7AF8 - chains 1 and C of the 9 polymer chains in the assembly; structure by electron microscopy, 2.75 A resolution.

# Chain 1
Molecule: 16SrRNA (head domain of the 30S ribosome
Organism: Escherichia coli
Sequence (1541 nucleotides; row label = number of the first residue in the row):
     1 AAAUUGAAGA GUUUGAUCAU GGCUCAGAUU GAACGCUGGC GGCAGGCCUA ACACAUGCAA
    61 GUCGAACGGU AACAGGAAGA AGCUUGCUUC UUUGCUGACG AGUGGCGGAC GGGUGAGUAA
   121 UGUCUGGGAA ACUGCCUGAU GGAGGGGGAU AACUACUGGA AACGGUAGCU AAUACCGCAU
   181 AACGUCGCAA GACCAAAGAG GGGGACCUUC GGGCCUCUUG CCAUCGGAUG UGCCCAGAUG
   241 GGAUUAGCUA GUAGGUGGGG UAACGGCUCA CCUAGGCGAC GAUCCCUAGC UGGUCUGAGA
   301 GGAUGACCAG CCACACUGGA ACUGAGACAC GGUCCAGACU CCUACGGGAG GCAGCAGUGG
   361 GGAAUAUUGC ACAAUGGGCG CAAGCCUGAU GCAGCCAUGC CGCGUGUAUG AAGAAGGCCU
   421 UCGGGUUGUA AAGUACUUUC AGCGGGGAGG AAGGGAGUAA AGUUAAUACC UUUGCUCAUU
   481 GACGUUACCC GCAGAAGAAG CACCGGCUAA CUCCGUGCCA GCAGCCXCGG UAAUACGGAG
   541 GGUGCAAGCG UUAAUCGGAA UUACUGGGCG UAAAGCGCAC GCAGGCGGUU UGUUAAGUCA
   601 GAUGUGAAAU CCCCGGGCUC AACCUGGGAA CUGCAUCUGA UACUGGCAAG CUUGAGUCUC
   661 GUAGAGGGGG GUAGAAUUCC AGGUGUAGCG GUGAAAUGCG UAGAGAUCUG GAGGAAUACC
   721 GGUGGCGAAG GCGGCCCCCU GGACGAAGAC UGACGCUCAG GUGCGAAAGC GUGGGGAGCA
   781 AACAGGAUUA GAUACCCUGG UAGUCCACGC CGUAAACGAU GUCGACUUGG AGGUUGUGCC
   841 CUUGAGGCGU GGCUUCCGGA GCUAACGCGU UAAGUCGACC GCCUGGGGAG UACGGCCGCA
   901 AGGUUAAAAC UCAAAUGAAU UGACGGGGGC CCGCACAAGC GGUGGAGCAU GUGGUUUAAU
   961 UCGAUGXAAC GCGAAGAACC UUACCUGGUC UUGACAUCCA CGGAAGUUUU CAGAGAUGAG
  1021 AAUGUGCCUU CGGGAACCGU GAGACAGGUG CUGCAUGGCU GUCGUCAGCU CGUGUUGUGA
  1081 AAUGUUGGGU UAAGUCCCGC AACGAGCGCA ACCCUUAUCC UUUGUUGCCA GCGGUCCGGC
  1141 CGGGAACUCA AAGGAGACUG CCAGUGAUAA ACUGGAGGAA GGUGGGGAUG ACGUCAAGUC
  1201 AUCAUGGCCC UUACGACCAG GGCUACACAC GUGCUACAAU GGCGCAUACA AAGAGAAGCG
  1261 ACCUCGCGAG AGCAAGCGGA CCUCAUAAAG UGCGUCGUAG UCCGGAUUGG AGUCUGCAAC
  1321 UCGACUCCAU GAAGUCGGAA UCGCUAGUAA UCGUGGAUCA GAAUGCCACG GUGAAUACGU
  1381 UCCCGGCCUU GUACACACCG CCCGUXACAC CAUGGGAGUG GGUUGCAAAA GAAGUAGGUA
  1441 GCUUAACCUU CGGGAGGGCG CUUACCACUU UGUGAUUCAU GACUGGGGUG AAGUCGUAAC
  1501 AAGGUAACCG UAGGGGAACC UGCGGUUGGA UCACCUCCUU A
Unresolved in the structure: 1-930, 1387-1541
Modified / non-standard residues: PSU (pseudouridine-5'-monophosphate) at position 516, G7M (N7-methyl-guanosine-5'-monophosphate) at position 527, 2MG (2N-methylguanosine-5'-monophosphate) at position 966, 5MC (5-methylcytidine-5'-monophosphate) at position 967, 2MG (2N-methylguanosine-5'-monophosphate) at position 1207, 4OC (4n,o2'-methylcytidine-5'-monophosphate) at position 1401, 5MC (5-methylcytidine-5'-monophosphate) at position 1406, UR3 (3-methyluridine-5'-monophoshate) at position 1497, 2MG (2N-methylguanosine-5'-monophosphate) at position 1515, MA6 (6N-dimethyladenosine-5'-monophoshate) at position 1517, MA6 (6N-dimethyladenosine-5'-monophoshate) at position 1518
Bound ions: Mg2+ site 1 near C934 (its only coordinating residue here); Mg2+ site 2: G944, G945; Mg2+ site 3 near G945 (its only coordinating residue here); Mg2+ site 4 near U955 (its only coordinating residue here); Mg2+ site 5 near C972 (its only coordinating residue here); Mg2+ site 6 near C980 (its only coordinating residue here); Mg2+ site 7: G993, G1041; Mg2+ site 8 near G1050 (its only coordinating residue here); Mg2+ site 9: C1054, A1197; Mg2+ site 10 near C1066 (its only coordinating residue here); Mg2+ site 11: G1068, G1094; Mg2+ site 12 near C1069 (its only coordinating residue here); 14 more Mg2+ sites not listed

# Chain C
Protein: 30S ribosomal protein S3
Organism: Escherichia coli
Reference sequence: C3SQX2 (C3SQX2_ECOLX); numbering as in UniProt (aligned over 1-233)
Chain sequence (233 residues; numbered 1 to 233; the number before each row is that of its first residue):
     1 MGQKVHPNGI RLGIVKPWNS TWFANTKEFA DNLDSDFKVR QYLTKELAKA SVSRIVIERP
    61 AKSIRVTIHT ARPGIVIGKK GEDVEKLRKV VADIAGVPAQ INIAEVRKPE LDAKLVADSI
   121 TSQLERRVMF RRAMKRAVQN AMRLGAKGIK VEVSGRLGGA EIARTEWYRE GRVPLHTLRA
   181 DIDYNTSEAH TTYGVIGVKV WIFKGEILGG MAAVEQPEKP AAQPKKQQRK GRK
Unresolved in the structure: 1, 213-233

# Chain 1 / chain C interface
Residue-residue contacts (61; chain 1 residue first):
  A1055(1) with Arg-156(C), hydrogen bond to the base; Glu-161(C), hydrogen bond to the sugar; Tyr-193(C), base contact
  U1056(1) with Gly-155(C), phosphate contact; Glu-161(C), phosphate contact; Ile-162(C), phosphate contact; Ala-163(C), hydrogen bond to the phosphate; Val-195(C), hydrogen bond to the sugar
  G1057(1) with Ser-154(C), hydrogen bond to the phosphate; Gly-155(C), sugar contact; Glu-188(C), hydrogen bond to the sugar; Val-195(C), sugar contact; Gly-197(C), phosphate contact
  G1058(1) with Ser-154(C), phosphate contact; Lys-199(C), salt bridge to the phosphate
  C1059(1) with Lys-199(C), salt bridge to the phosphate
  U1060(1) with Gln-3(C), base contact
  G1061(1) with Gln-3(C), base contact
  U1062(1) with Gly-2(C), hydrogen bond to the base; Gln-3(C), base contact
  G1106(1) with Arg-169(C), sugar contact; Arg-172(C), phosphate contact
  C1107(1) with Arg-169(C), sugar contact; Arg-172(C), phosphate contact; Val-173(C), hydrogen bond to the phosphate; Pro-174(C), phosphate contact
  G1108(1) with Pro-174(C), phosphate contact; Leu-175(C), hydrogen bond to the phosphate; His-176(C), salt bridge to the phosphate
  C1109(1) with His-176(C), salt bridge to the phosphate
  A1111(1) with His-176(C), hydrogen bond to the base; Thr-177(C), hydrogen bond to the base
  C1112(1) with His-176(C), hydrogen bond to the base; Thr-177(C), base contact; Leu-178(C), hydrogen bond to the base; Arg-179(C), hydrogen bond to the base
  C1113(1) with Ile-14(C), sugar contact; Leu-178(C), sugar contact
  A1188(1) with Ile-10(C), sugar contact
  U1189(1) with Val-5(C), phosphate contact; His-176(C), sugar contact
  G1190(1) with Gly-2(C), sugar contact; Gln-3(C), hydrogen bond to the sugar; Lys-4(C), phosphate contact; Val-5(C), hydrogen bond to the phosphate; His-176(C), sugar contact
  A1191(1) with Gly-2(C), phosphate contact; Gln-3(C), phosphate contact; Lys-4(C), salt bridge to the phosphate
  C1192(1) with Lys-4(C), salt bridge to the phosphate; Trp-167(C), phosphate contact
  G1193(1) with Gly-2(C), hydrogen bond to the base; Trp-167(C), hydrogen bond to the phosphate
  A1196(1) with Ile-162(C), base contact
  A1204(1) with His-190(C), sugar contact
  U1205(1) with His-190(C), sugar contact; Gly-194(C), sugar contact; Val-195(C), sugar contact
  G1206(1) with Thr-192(C), hydrogen bond to the sugar; Tyr-193(C), sugar contact; Gly-194(C), hydrogen bond to the sugar
Other interface residues (no listed pair), chain 1 (30 interface residues in all): C1063, U1065, A1110, U1194, A1256
Other interface residues (no listed pair), chain C (37 interface residues in all): Thr-26, Lys-150, Ala-160, Gly-171, Tyr-184, Thr-191, Ile-196

# In short
Chain 1 and chain C form an interface of 30 and 37 residues respectively; the contacts include 20 hydrogen
bonds and 6 salt bridges. Polar pairs include A1055(1)/Arg-156(C), U1062(1)/Gly-2(C) and A1111(1)/His-176(C).
G944(1) and G945(1) coordinate Mg2+ site 2.
Here chain 1 is 16SrRNA (head domain of the 30S ribosome and chain C is 30S ribosomal protein S3, both from
Escherichia coli. Entry 7AF8 (Bacterial 30S ribosomal subunit assembly complex state E (head domain)) was
determined by electron microscopy, deposited together with 7AF3, 7AF5, 7AFA, 7AFD, 7AFH, 7AFI and 17 further
entries.
